Entry 6WUN (electron microscopy, 3.90 A resolution); this record covers chains B and D of the 4 polymer chains in the assembly.

== Chain B (and D) ==
Molecule: Bac_surface_Ag domain-containing protein
Organism: Thermothelomyces thermophilus
Notes: chain D of this document is another copy of the same molecule, construct and numbering; everything in this record applies to it too
UniProt: G2QFF9 (G2QFF9_MYCTT); residue numbers follow UniProt; this construct covers 1-512
Sequence (512 residues; each row starts with the number of its first residue):
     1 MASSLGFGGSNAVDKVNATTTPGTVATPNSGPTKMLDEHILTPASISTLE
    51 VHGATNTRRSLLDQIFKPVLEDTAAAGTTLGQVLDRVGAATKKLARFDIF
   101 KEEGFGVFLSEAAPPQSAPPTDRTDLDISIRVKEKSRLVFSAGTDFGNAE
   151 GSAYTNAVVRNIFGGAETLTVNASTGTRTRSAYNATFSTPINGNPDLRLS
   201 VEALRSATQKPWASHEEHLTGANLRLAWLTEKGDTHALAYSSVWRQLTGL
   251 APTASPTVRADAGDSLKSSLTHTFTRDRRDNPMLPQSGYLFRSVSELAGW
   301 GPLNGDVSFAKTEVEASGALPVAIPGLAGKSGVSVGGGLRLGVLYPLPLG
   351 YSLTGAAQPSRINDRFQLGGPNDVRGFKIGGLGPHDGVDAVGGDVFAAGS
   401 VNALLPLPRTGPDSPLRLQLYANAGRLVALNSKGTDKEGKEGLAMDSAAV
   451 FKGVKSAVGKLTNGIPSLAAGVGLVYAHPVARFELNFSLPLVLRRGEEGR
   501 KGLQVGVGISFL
Unresolved in the structure: 1-58, 73-81, 101-131, 323-329, 437-440

== Interface between chain B and chain D ==
Residue-residue contacts (15; chain B residue first):
  Ser136(B) - Asn148(D)
  Arg137(B) - Gly147(D)  hydrogen bond (side chain-backbone)
  Leu138(B) - Phe146(D)
  Leu138(B) - Gly147(D)
  Phe140(B) - Thr144(D)
  Phe140(B) - Asp145(D)
  Ser141(B) - Thr144(D)
  Ala142(B) - Ala142(D)  hydrogen bond (backbone-backbone)
  Thr144(B) - Phe140(D)
  Thr144(B) - Ser141(D)
  Phe146(B) - Leu138(D)
  Gly147(B) - Arg137(D)  hydrogen bond (backbone-side chain)
  Gly147(B) - Leu138(D)
  Asn148(B) - Ser136(D)
  Asn148(B) - Arg137(D)
Other interface residues (no listed pair), chain B (13 interface residues in all): Val139, Gly143, Asp145
Other interface residues (no listed pair), chain D (13 interface residues in all): Val139, Gly143

== In short ==
Chain B and chain D each contribute 13 residues to their interface, with 3 hydrogen bonds. Among the polar
pairs are Arg137(B)-Gly147(D) and Ala142(B)-Ala142(D).
Both chains are Bac_surface_Ag domain-containing protein (Thermothelomyces thermophilus). Entry 6WUN
(Mitochondrial SAM complex - dimer 3 in detergent) was determined by electron microscopy, deposited together
with 6WUH, 6WUJ, 6WUL, 6WUM and 6WUT.
